PDB entry 8PNA | X-ray diffraction, 1.45 A resolution | chains A and D of the 3 polymer chains in the assembly

[Chain A]
Molecule: BarH-like 2 homeobox protein
Source organism: Homo sapiens
Reference sequence: Q9NY43 (BARH2_HUMAN); residue numbers follow UniProt; this construct covers 227-293
Chain sequence (67 residues; each row starts with the number of its first residue):
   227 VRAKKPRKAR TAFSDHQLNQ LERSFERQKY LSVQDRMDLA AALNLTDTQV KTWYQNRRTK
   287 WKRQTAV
Curated features (UniProtKB/Swiss-Prot):
  - DNA-binding region: Pro232 to Thr291 (Homeobox)
Reported in the primary citation:
  - binding site for the 12-nt DNA strand: Thr278
  - mutagenesis - T278I, T278V: unchanged binding to TAAAC

[Chain D]
Molecule: 12-nt DNA strand
Sequence (12 nucleotides; numbered 1 to 12; the number before each row is that of its first residue):
     1 AACCCATTAG CG

[Chain A / chain D interface]
Contacting residue pairs (20; chain A residue first):
  Arg228(A) - DG10(D)  salt bridge to the phosphate
  Arg233(A) - DT8(D)  base contact
  Arg233(A) - DA9(D)  sugar contact
  Arg236(A) - DA9(D)  base contact
  Arg236(A) - DG10(D)  hydrogen bond to the base
  Tyr256(A) - DC3(D)  phosphate contact
  Tyr256(A) - DC4(D)  hydrogen bond to the phosphate
  Val259(A) - DA2(D)  phosphate contact
  Arg262(A) - DA2(D)  salt bridge to the phosphate
  Lys277(A) - DA2(D)  salt bridge to the phosphate
  Lys277(A) - DC3(D)  phosphate contact
  Gln281(A) - DC3(D)  sugar contact
  Gln281(A) - DC4(D)  hydrogen bond to the phosphate
  Gln281(A) - DC5(D)  base contact
  Arg284(A) - DC3(D)  salt bridge to the phosphate
  Arg284(A) - DC4(D)  salt bridge to the phosphate
  Thr285(A) - DC5(D)  base contact
  Lys288(A) - DC4(D)  salt bridge to the phosphate
  Lys288(A) - DC5(D)  salt bridge to the phosphate
  Arg289(A) - DT7(D)  base contact
Other interface residues (no listed pair), chain A (16 interface residues in all): Val227, Ala229, Leu257, Asn282
Other interface residues (no listed pair), chain D (9 interface residues in all): DA6

[Summary]
The interface between chain A and chain D involves 16 residues on one side and 9 on the other, with 3 hydrogen
bonds and 7 salt bridges. Polar contacts include Arg236(A)-DG10(D), Tyr256(A)-DC4(D) and Gln281(A)-DC4(D). The
paper reports a binding site for the 12-nt DNA strand at Thr278(A); T278I and T278V of chain A leave binding
to TAAAC unchanged.
Here chain A is BarH-like 2 homeobox protein (Homo sapiens) and chain D is a 12-nt DNA strand. Entry 8PNA
(transcription factor BARHL2 bound to TAATG DNA sequence) was determined by X-ray diffraction, deposited
together with 7Z5I, 7Z5K, 8PM5, 8PM7, 8PMC, 8PMF and 4 further entries.
